Entry 7X3M (X-ray diffraction, 2.69 A resolution); this record covers chain A.

# Chain A
Molecule: Aldo-keto reductase family 1 member C3
Source organism: Homo sapiens
Notes: EC 1.1.1.-, 1.1.1.210, 1.1.1.53, 1.1.1.62, 1.1.1.357, 1.1.1.188, 1.1.1.239, 1.1.1.64
UniProtKB: P42330 (AK1C3_HUMAN); residues 2-323 here = UniProt positions 2-323
Sequence (329 residues; each row starts with the number of its first residue; numbers below 1 keep their minus sign (Met-5 is residue -5)):
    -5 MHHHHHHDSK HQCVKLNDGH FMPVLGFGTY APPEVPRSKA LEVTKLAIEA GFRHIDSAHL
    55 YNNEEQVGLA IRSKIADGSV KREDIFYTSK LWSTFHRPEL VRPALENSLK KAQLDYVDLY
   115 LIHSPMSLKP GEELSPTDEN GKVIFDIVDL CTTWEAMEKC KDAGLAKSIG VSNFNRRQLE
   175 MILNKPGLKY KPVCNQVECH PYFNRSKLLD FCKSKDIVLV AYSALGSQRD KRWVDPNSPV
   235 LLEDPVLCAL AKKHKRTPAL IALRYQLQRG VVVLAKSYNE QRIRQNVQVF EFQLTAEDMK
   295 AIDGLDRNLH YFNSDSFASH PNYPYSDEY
Unresolved in the structure: -5 to 5, 321-323
Construct notes: initiating methionine (-5); expression tag (-4 to 1)
Residues lining bound ligands:
  - 8IH ((2R)-2-[4-[3,5-bis(chloranyl)phenyl]-3-(trifluoromethyl)phenyl]butanoic acid): Tyr24, Leu54, Tyr55, Trp86, His117, Ser118, Met120, Asn167, Tyr216, Trp227, Phe306, Asn307, Ser308, Phe311, Pro318, Tyr319
  - NADP (NAP; NADP nicotinamide-adenine-dinucleotide phosphate): Gly22, Thr23, Tyr24, Asp50, Tyr55, Lys84, His117, Ser166, Asn167, Gln190, Tyr216, Ser217, Ala218, Leu219, Gly220, Ser221, Gln222, Leu236, Ala253, Leu268, Ala269, Lys270, Ser271, Tyr272, Asn273, Arg276, Gln279, Asn280, Phe306

# Overview
Ligands of chain A: NADP and compound 8IH.
Chain A is Aldo-keto reductase family 1 member C3 (Homo sapiens); the structure, Crystal structure of
Aldo-keto reductase 1C3 complexed with compound S07045, was determined by X-ray diffraction (same publication
as 8I0C and 7X3L).
